PDB entry 5KFD | X-ray diffraction, 1.65 A resolution | chains A and P of the 3 polymer chains in the assembly

[Chain A]
Molecule: DNA polymerase eta
From: Homo sapiens
Notes: EC 2.7.7.7
UniProt: Q9Y253 (POLH_HUMAN); residues 1-432 here = UniProt positions 1-432
Amino-acid sequence (435 residues; each row starts with the number of its first residue; numbers below 1 keep their minus sign (Gly-2 is residue -2)):
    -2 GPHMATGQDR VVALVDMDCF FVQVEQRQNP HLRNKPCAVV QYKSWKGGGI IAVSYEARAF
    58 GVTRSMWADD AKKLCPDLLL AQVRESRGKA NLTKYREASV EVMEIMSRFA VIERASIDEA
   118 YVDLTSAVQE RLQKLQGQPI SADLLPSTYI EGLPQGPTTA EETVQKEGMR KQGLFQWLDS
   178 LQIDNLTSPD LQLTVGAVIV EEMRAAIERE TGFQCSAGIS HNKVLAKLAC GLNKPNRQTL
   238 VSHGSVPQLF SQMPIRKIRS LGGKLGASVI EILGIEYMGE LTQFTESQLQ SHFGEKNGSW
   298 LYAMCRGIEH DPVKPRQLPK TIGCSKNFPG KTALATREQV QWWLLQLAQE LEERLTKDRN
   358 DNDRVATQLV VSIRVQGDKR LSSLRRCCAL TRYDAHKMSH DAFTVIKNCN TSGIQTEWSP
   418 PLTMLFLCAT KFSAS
Not modelled in the structure: 155-159
Construct notes: expression tag (-2 to 0)
Curated features (UniProtKB/Swiss-Prot):
  - binding site (Mg(2+)): Asp13, Met14, Asp115, Glu116
  - binding site (Mn(2+)): Asp13, Met14, Asp115, Glu116
  - binding site (a 2'-deoxyribonucleoside 5'-triphosphate): Arg61
Metal / ion sites: Mn2+ site 1: Asp13, Asp115, Glu116 (together with 2'-deoxyadenosine 5'-triphosphate) (shared with DT8(P) of chain P); Ca2+: Asp13, Met14, Asp115 (together with 2'-deoxyadenosine 5'-triphosphate); Mn2+ site 2: Asp13, Met14, Asp115 (together with 2'-deoxyadenosine 5'-triphosphate)
Ligand contacts:
  - : Asp13, Met14, Asp15, Cys16, Asp115, Lys231
  - 2'-deoxyadenosine 5'-triphosphate (DTP): Asp13, Met14, Asp15, Cys16, Phe17, Phe18, Ile48, Ala49, Tyr52, Arg55, Arg61, Ile114, Asp115, Glu116, Lys231

[Chain P]
Molecule: 8-nt DNA strand
Sequence (8 nucleotides; numbered 1 to 8; the number before each row is that of its first residue):
     1 AGCGTCAT
Metal / ion sites: Mn2+: DT8 (together with 2'-deoxyadenosine 5'-triphosphate) (shared with Asp13(A), Asp115(A), Glu116(A) of chain A)

[How chain A and chain P interact]
Pairs across the interface (24):
  Ser113(A) - DT8(P)  phosphate contact
  Asp115(A) - DT8(P)  phosphate contact
  Glu116(A) - DT8(P)  phosphate contact
  Lys224(A) - DA7(P)  phosphate contact
  Lys224(A) - DT8(P)  salt bridge to the phosphate
  Ile255(A) - DA7(P)  phosphate contact
  Arg256(A) - DA7(P)  phosphate contact
  Ser257(A) - DC6(P)  phosphate contact
  Ser257(A) - DA7(P)  hydrogen bond to the phosphate
  Leu258(A) - DA7(P)  hydrogen bond to the phosphate
  Gly259(A) - DA7(P)  hydrogen bond to the phosphate
  Gly260(A) - DC6(P)  phosphate contact
  Gly260(A) - DA7(P)  phosphate contact
  Lys261(A) - DT5(P)  salt bridge to the phosphate
  Lys261(A) - DC6(P)  hydrogen bond to the phosphate
  Leu262(A) - DC6(P)  hydrogen bond to the phosphate
  Arg377(A) - DC3(P)  phosphate contact
  Arg377(A) - DG4(P)  salt bridge to the phosphate
  Leu381(A) - DC3(P)  phosphate contact
  Arg382(A) - DG2(P)  sugar contact
  Arg382(A) - DC3(P)  hydrogen bond to the phosphate
  Arg382(A) - DG4(P)  hydrogen bond to the base
  Arg383(A) - DG2(P)  sugar contact
  Cys384(A) - DG2(P)  hydrogen bond to the phosphate
Interface residues without a listed pair, chain A (20 interface residues in all): Asp13, Ser379, Ser380
Interface residues without a listed pair, chain P (8 interface residues in all): DA1

[In short]
20 residues of chain A face 8 of chain P across their interface, with 8 hydrogen bonds and 3 salt bridges.
Among the polar pairs are Arg382(A)-DG4(P), Ser257(A)-DA7(P) and Leu258(A)-DA7(P). Ligands of chain A:
compounds CA/MN and 2'-deoxyadenosine 5'-triphosphate.
Here chain A is DNA polymerase eta (Homo sapiens) and chain P is an 8-nt DNA strand. Entry 5KFD (Human DNA
polymerase eta-DNA ternary complex: reaction with 1 mM Mn2+ for 300s) was determined by X-ray diffraction
(same publication as 5KFA, 5KFB, 5KFC, 5KFE, 5KFF, 5KFG and 28 further entries).
